PDB entry 7LSX | electron microscopy, 3.61 A resolution | chains I and J of the 13 polymer chains in the assembly

[Chain I]
Protein: Proteasome subunit beta type-2
From: Saccharomyces cerevisiae (strain ATCC 204508 / S288c)
Notes: EC 3.4.25.1
UniProtKB: P25043 (PSB2_YEAST); residue numbers follow UniProt; this construct covers 1-261
Amino-acid sequence (261 residues; numbered 1 to 261; the number before each row is that of its first residue):
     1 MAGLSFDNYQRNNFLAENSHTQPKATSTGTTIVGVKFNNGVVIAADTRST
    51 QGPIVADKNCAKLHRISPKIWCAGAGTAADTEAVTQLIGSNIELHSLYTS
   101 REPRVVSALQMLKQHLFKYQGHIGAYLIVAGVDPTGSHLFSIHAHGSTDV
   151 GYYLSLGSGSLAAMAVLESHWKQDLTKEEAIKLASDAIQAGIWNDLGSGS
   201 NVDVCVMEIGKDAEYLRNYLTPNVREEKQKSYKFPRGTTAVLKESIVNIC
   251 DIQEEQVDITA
Unresolved in the structure: 1, 47-61, 192-200, 221-237, 250-261
UniProt features mapped onto this chain:
  - active site: Thr30 (Nucleophile)

[Chain J]
Protein: Proteasome subunit beta type-3
From: Saccharomyces cerevisiae (strain ATCC 204508 / S288c)
Notes: EC 3.4.25.1
UniProtKB: P25451 (PSB3_YEAST); residue numbers follow UniProt; this construct covers 1-205
Amino-acid sequence (205 residues; row label = number of the first residue in the row):
     1 MSDPSSINGGIVVAMTGKDCVAIACDLRLGSQSLGVSNKFEKIFHYGHVF
    51 LGITGLATDVTTLNEMFRYKTNLYKLKEERAIEPETFTQLVSSSLYERRF
   101 GPYFVGPVVAGINSKSGKPFIAGFDLIGCIDEAKDFIVSGTASDQLFGMC
   151 ESLYEPNLEPEDLFETISQALLNAADRDALSGWGAVVYIIKKDEVVKRYL
   201 KMRQD
Unresolved in the structure: 1-4, 28-39, 175-182, 201-205
UniProt features mapped onto this chain:
  - modified residue: Ser31 (Phosphoserine)
  - cross-link: Lys70 (Glycyl lysine isopeptide (Lys-Gly) (interchain with G-Cter in ubiquitin))

[How chain I and chain J interact]
Residue-residue contacts (51; chain I residue first):
  Leu4(I) - Phe100(J)  hydrophobic
  Ser5(I) - Arg98(J)
  Phe6(I) - Phe100(J)  hydrophobic
  Asp7(I) - Arg98(J)  salt bridge
  Asn8(I) - Arg98(J)  hydrogen bond
  Asn8(I) - Gly101(J)
  Tyr9(I) - Phe100(J)
  Arg11(I) - Asp59(J)  salt bridge
  Asn12(I) - Gly101(J)
  Asn12(I) - Pro102(J)  hydrogen bond (side chain-backbone)
  Asn12(I) - Phe104(J)
  Leu15(I) - Leu56(J)  hydrophobic
  Leu15(I) - Phe104(J)  hydrophobic
  His20(I) - Asn8(J)
  His20(I) - Leu56(J)
  Gln22(I) - Phe104(J)
  Gln22(I) - Leu126(J)
  Pro23(I) - Leu126(J)
  Lys24(I) - Leu126(J)
  Ala25(I) - Leu126(J)
  Ala25(I) - Ile127(J)  hydrophobic
  Thr26(I) - Asp125(J)  hydrogen bond
  Thr26(I) - Cys129(J)  hydrogen bond
  Thr26(I) - Asp131(J)
  Ala78(I) - Cys129(J)  hydrophobic
  Ala79(I) - Tyr96(J)
  Ala79(I) - Ile127(J)  hydrophobic
  Asp80(I) - Tyr96(J)  hydrogen bond
  Asp80(I) - Arg99(J)  salt bridge
  Ala83(I) - Tyr96(J)
  Tyr119(I) - Phe100(J)  hydrophobic
  His122(I) - Arg99(J)
  Ala240(I) - Leu200(J)
  Val241(I) - Tyr199(J)
  Val241(I) - Leu200(J)
  Leu242(I) - Arg198(J)
  Leu242(I) - Tyr199(J)
  Lys243(I) - Arg198(J)
  Lys243(I) - Tyr199(J)  hydrogen bond (backbone-backbone)
  Glu244(I) - Val196(J)
  Glu244(I) - Lys197(J)
  Ser245(I) - Val196(J)
  Ser245(I) - Lys197(J)  hydrogen bond (backbone-backbone)
  Ile246(I) - Glu194(J)
  Ile246(I) - Val195(J)
  Ile246(I) - Val196(J)  hydrophobic
  Val247(I) - His45(J)
  Val247(I) - Val195(J)
  Asn248(I) - His45(J)
  Ile249(I) - Gly47(J)
  Ile249(I) - His48(J)
Also at the interface, not in a pair above, chain I (35 interface residues in all): Thr21, Thr77, Ile123, Thr239
Also at the interface, not in a pair above, chain J (31 interface residues in all): Phe50, Thr58, Tyr103, Phe164, Leu172, Tyr188

[Summary]
The interface between chain I and chain J involves 35 residues on one side and 31 on the other, with 7
hydrogen bonds and 3 salt bridges. Polar pairs include Asp7(I)-Arg98(J), Arg11(I)-Asp59(J) and
Asp80(I)-Arg99(J). UniProt lists active-site residue Thr30(I) on chain I.
Here chain I is Proteasome subunit beta type-2 and chain J is Proteasome subunit beta type-3, both from
Saccharomyces cerevisiae (strain ATCC 204508 / S288c). Entry 7LSX (Cryo-EM structure of 13S proteasome core
particle assembly intermediate purified from Pre3-1 proteasome mutant (G34D)) was determined by electron
microscopy, deposited together with 7LS5 and 7LS6.
